PDB entry 6HWV | X-ray diffraction, 1.70 A resolution | chain A

Chain A:
Molecule: Mitogen-activated protein kinase 14
From: Homo sapiens
Notes: EC 2.7.11.24
Reference sequence: Q16539 (MK14_HUMAN); residues 2-360 here = UniProt positions 2-360
Sequence (362 residues; row label = number of the first residue in the row; numbers below 1 keep their minus sign (Gly-1 is residue -1)):
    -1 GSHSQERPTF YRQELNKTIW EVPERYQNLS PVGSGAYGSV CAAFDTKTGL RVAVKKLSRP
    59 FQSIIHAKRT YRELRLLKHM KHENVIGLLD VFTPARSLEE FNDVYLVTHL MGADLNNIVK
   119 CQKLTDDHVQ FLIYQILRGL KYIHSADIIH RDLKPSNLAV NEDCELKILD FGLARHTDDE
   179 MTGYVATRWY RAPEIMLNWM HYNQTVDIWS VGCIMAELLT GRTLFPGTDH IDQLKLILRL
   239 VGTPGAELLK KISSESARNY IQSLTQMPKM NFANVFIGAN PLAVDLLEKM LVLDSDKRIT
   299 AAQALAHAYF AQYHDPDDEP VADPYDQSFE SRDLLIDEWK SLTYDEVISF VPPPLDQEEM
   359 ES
Disordered / not traced: -1 to 4, 173-184, 353-360
Sequence notes: expression tag (-1 to 1)
Small-molecule neighbours: GEW (3-(2,5-dimethoxyphenyl)-N-[4-[5-(4-fluorophenyl)-2-[(E)-(4-fluorophenyl)diazenyl]-3-methyl-imidazol-4-yl]pyridin-2-yl]propanamide): Val30, Tyr35, Val38, Ala51, Lys53, Leu75, Ile84, Leu86, Leu104, Val105, Thr106, His107, Leu108, Met109, Gly110, Ala111, Asn115, Phe169, Gly170, Leu171, Ala172
Swiss-Prot annotation at these positions:
  - motif: Thr180 to Tyr182 (TXY)
  - active site: Asp168 (Proton acceptor)
  - binding site (ATP): Val30 to Val38, Lys53
  - modified residue: Ser2 (N-acetylserine), Thr16 (Phosphothreonine), Lys53 (N6-acetyllysine), Lys152 (N6-acetyllysine), Thr180 (Phosphothreonine), Tyr182 (Phosphotyrosine), Thr263 (Phosphothreonine), Tyr323 (Phosphotyrosine)

In short:
Chain A binds compound GEW. From UniProt: active-site residue Asp168 and 10 ATP-binding residues.
Chain A is Mitogen-activated protein kinase 14 (Homo sapiens); the structure, Crystal structure of p38alpha in
complex with a photoswitchable 2-Azoimidazol-based Inhibitor (compound 3), was determined by X-ray diffraction
(same publication as 6HMP, 6HMR, 6HWT and 6HWU).
